7MID - chains B and F of the 6 polymer chains in the assembly; structure by electron microscopy, 3.56 A resolution.

[Chain B]
Name: CRISPR-associated exonuclease Cas4/endonuclease Cas1 fusion
From: Geobacter sulfurreducens
Notes: EC 3.1.-.-, 3.1.12.1
UniProt: Q74H36 (CS4F1_GEOSL); residue numbers follow UniProt; this construct covers 1-559
Amino-acid sequence (559 residues; row label = number of the first residue in the row):
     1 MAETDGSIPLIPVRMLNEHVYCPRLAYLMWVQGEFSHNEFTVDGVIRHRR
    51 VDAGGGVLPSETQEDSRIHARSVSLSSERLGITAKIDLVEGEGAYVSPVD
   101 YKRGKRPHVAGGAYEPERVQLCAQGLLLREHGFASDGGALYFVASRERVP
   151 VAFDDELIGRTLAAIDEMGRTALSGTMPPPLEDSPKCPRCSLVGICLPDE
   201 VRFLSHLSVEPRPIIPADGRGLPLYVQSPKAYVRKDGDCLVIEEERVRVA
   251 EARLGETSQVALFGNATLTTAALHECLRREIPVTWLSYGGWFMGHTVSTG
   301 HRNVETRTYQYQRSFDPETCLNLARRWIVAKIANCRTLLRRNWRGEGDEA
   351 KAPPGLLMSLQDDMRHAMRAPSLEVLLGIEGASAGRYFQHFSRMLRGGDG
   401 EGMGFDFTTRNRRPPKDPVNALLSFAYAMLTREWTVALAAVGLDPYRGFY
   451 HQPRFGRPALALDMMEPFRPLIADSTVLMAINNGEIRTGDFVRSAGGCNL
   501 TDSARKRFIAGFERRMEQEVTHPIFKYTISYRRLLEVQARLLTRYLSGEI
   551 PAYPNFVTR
Not modelled in the structure: 1-218, 559
Swiss-Prot annotation at these positions:
  - binding site ([4Fe-4S] cluster): Cys22, Cys187, Cys190, Cys196
  - binding site (Mn(2+)): Asp87, Asp100, Glu380, His451, Glu466
Ion coordination: Mn2+: Glu380, Glu466
Reported in the primary citation:
  - specificity-determining residues: Glu18
  - specificity-determining residues: Arg14, Leu25, Leu192 (by similarity / conservation)
  - mutagenesis - H48G, D100A: decreased catalytic activity
  - mutagenesis - S191A: decreased catalytic activity on Gsu-PAM
  - mutagenesis - E18Y: abolished catalytic activity on both PAMs

[Chain F]
Molecule: 37-nt DNA strand
Sequence (37 nucleotides; numbered 1 to 37; the number before each row is that of its first residue):
     1 GTCGTAGCTGAGGCCTCACGATGGACTTTTTGAATTT
Not modelled in the structure: 1-2, 36-37
Ion coordination: Mn2+: DC15 (shared with 3 residues of chain C)

[Interface between chain B and chain F]
Contacting residue pairs (13):
  Lys230(B) with DG24(F), base contact
  Asn265(B) with DG24(F), base contact
  Ser287(B) with DA25(F), phosphate contact; DC26(F), hydrogen bond to the base
  Tyr288(B) with DG24(F), sugar contact
  Gly289(B) with DA25(F), phosphate contact
  Phe425(B) with DT28(F), sugar contact
  Asn499(B) with DT28(F), base contact
  Arg505(B) with DT27(F), hydrogen bond to the base; DT28(F), base contact
  Lys506(B) with DC26(F), salt bridge to the phosphate; DT27(F), base contact
  Ile509(B) with DT27(F), base contact
Interface residues without a listed pair, chain B (16 interface residues in all): Pro229, Gly264, Trp291, Met293, Ala428, Leu500

[In short]
16 residues of chain B and 5 residues of chain F are in contact, with 2 hydrogen bonds and 1 salt bridge.
Polar pairs include Ser287(B)-DC26(F), Arg505(B)-DT27(F) and Lys506(B)-DC26(F). The paper reports that H48G
and D100A of chain B reduce catalytic activity; specificity determinants Glu18(B), Arg14(B) and Leu25(B) among
others; 4 substitutions were tested in all.
Here chain B is CRISPR-associated exonuclease Cas4/endonuclease Cas1 fusion (Geobacter sulfurreducens) and
chain F is a 37-nt DNA strand. Entry 7MID (Sub-complex of Cas4-Cas1-Cas2 bound PAM containing DNA) was
determined by electron microscopy together with 7MI4, 7MI5, 7MI9 and 7MIB from the same study.
